PDB entry 5WQU | X-ray diffraction, 2.49 A resolution | chain A

[Chain A]
Protein: Beta-amylase
Source organism: Ipomoea batatas
Notes: EC 3.2.1.2
UniProtKB: P10537 (AMYB_IPOBA); residues 1-498 here correspond to UniProt positions 2-499 (UniProt number = residue number + 1)
Sequence (498 residues; numbered 1 to 498; the number before each row is that of its first residue):
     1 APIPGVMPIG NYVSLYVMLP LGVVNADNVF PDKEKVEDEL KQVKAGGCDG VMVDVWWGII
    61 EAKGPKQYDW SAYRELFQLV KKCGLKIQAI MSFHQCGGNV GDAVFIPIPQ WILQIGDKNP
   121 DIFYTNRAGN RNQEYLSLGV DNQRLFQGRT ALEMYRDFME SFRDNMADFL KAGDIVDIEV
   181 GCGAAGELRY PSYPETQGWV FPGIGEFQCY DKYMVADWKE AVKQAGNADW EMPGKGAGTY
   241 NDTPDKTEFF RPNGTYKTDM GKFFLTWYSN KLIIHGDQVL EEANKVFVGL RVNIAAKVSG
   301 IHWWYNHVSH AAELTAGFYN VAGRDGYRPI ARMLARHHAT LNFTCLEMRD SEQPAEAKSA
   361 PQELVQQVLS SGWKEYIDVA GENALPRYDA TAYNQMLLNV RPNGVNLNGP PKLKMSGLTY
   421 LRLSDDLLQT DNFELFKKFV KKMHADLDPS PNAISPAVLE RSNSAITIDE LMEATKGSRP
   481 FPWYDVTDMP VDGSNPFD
Not modelled in the structure: 451-454
Curated features (UniProtKB/Swiss-Prot):
  - active site: Glu-187 (Proton donor), Glu-382 (Proton acceptor)
  - binding site (substrate): Asp-54, His-94, Asp-102, Lys-297, His-302, Thr-344, Asn-383, Ala-384, Arg-422

[In short]
UniProt lists active-site residues Glu-187 and Glu-382 and 9 substrate-binding residues.
Chain A is Beta-amylase (Ipomoea batatas); the structure, Crystal structure of Sweet Potato Beta-Amylase
complexed with Maltotetraose, was determined by X-ray diffraction together with 5WQS from the same study.
